5GJD - chain A; structure by X-ray diffraction, 2.79 A resolution.

Chain A:
Molecule: TAK1 kinase - TAB1 chimera fusion protein
From: Homo sapiens
Notes: EC 2.7.11.25
UniProt: chimeric construct of O43318, Q15750: residues 31-303 from O43318 (M3K7_HUMAN) positions 31-303 (same numbers); residues 468-504 from Q15750 positions 468-504 (same numbers)
Chain sequence (315 residues; each row starts with the number of its first residue; note: 164 numbers in that range are skipped by the numbering (no residue carries them; nothing is unmodelled there)):
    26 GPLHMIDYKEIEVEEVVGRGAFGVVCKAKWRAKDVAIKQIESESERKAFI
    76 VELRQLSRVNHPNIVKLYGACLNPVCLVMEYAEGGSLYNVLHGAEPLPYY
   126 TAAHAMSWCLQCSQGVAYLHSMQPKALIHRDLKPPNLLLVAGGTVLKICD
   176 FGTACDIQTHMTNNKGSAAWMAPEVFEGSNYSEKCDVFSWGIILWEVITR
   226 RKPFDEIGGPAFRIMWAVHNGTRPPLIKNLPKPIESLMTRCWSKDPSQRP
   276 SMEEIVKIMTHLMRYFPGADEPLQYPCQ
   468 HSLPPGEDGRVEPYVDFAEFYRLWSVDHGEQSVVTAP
Unresolved in the structure: 181-190, 472-475, 496-504
Sequence notes: expression tag (26-30)
Swiss-Prot annotation at these positions:
  - active site: Asp156 (Proton acceptor)
  - binding site (ATP): Val42 to Val50, Lys63
  - modified residue: Thr184 (Microbial infection: O-acetylthreonine), Thr187 (Microbial infection: O-acetylthreonine), Ser192 (Phosphoserine)
  - cross-link (Glycyl lysine isopeptide (Lys-Gly)): Lys72 (interchain with G-Cter in ubiquitin), Lys158 (interchain with G-Cter in ubiquitin), Lys209 (interchain with G-Cter in ubiquitin)
  - site: Phe484 (Required for interaction with MAP3K7)
Small-molecule neighbours: 6V3 (1-(4-((1H-pyrrolo[2,3-b]pyridin-4-yl)oxy)phenyl)-3-(5-(4-methylpiperazin-1-yl)naphthalen-2-yl)urea): Val42, Val50, Ala61, Lys63, Glu77, Gln80, Leu81, Ile89, Val90, Met104, Glu105, Tyr106, Ala107, Leu144, Leu152, Ile153, His154, Leu163, Cys174, Asp175, Phe176

Overview:
Chain A binds compound 6V3. Curated annotation (UniProt) lists active-site residue Asp156 and 10 ATP-binding
residues.
Chain A is TAK1 kinase - TAB1 chimera fusion protein (Homo sapiens); the structure, Crystal structure of human
TAK1/TAB1 fusion protein in complex with ligand 2, was determined by X-ray diffraction (same publication as
5GJF and 5GJG).
